3VFZ - chain A; structure by X-ray diffraction, 1.90 A resolution.

[Chain A]
Protein: Probable RNA polymerase sigma-D factor
Source organism: Mycobacterium tuberculosis
UniProt: P66811 (RPSD_MYCTU); residue numbers follow UniProt; this construct covers 141-212
Amino-acid sequence (86 residues; each row starts with the number of its first residue):
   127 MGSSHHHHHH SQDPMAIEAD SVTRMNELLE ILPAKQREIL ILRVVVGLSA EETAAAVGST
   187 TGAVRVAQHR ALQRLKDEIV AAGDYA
Unresolved in the structure: 127-145, 208-212
Modified positions: Mse127 (selenomethionine); Mse141 (selenomethionine); Mse151 (selenomethionine; parent Met)
Construct notes: expression tag (127-140)

[Overview]
Chain A is Probable RNA polymerase sigma-D factor (Mycobacterium tuberculosis); the structure, Crystal
structure of -35 promoter binding domain of SigD of Mycobacterium tuberculosis, was determined by X-ray
diffraction (same publication as 3VEP).
